4JIJ - chains P and A; structure by X-ray diffraction, 1.70 A resolution.

Chain P:
Protein: fluorogenic peptidic substrate (8MC)PLG(PHI)(DNW)AR(NH2)
Sequence (9 residues; each row starts with the number of its first residue):
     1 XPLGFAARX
Modified positions: 8MC ((7-methoxy-2-oxo-2H-chromen-4-yl)acetic acid) at position 1, NH2 (amino group) at position 9; Phe5 (iodo-phenylalanine; PHI); Ala6 (3-[(2,4-dinitrophenyl)amino]-l-alanine; DNW)

Chain A:
Protein: Matrix metalloproteinase-9
Source organism: Homo sapiens
Notes: EC 3.4.24.35
UniProtKB: P14780 (MMP9_HUMAN); the construct lacks a stretch of the UniProt sequence, so the offset changes along the chain: 107-216 = UniProt 107-216; 217-269 = UniProt 392-444
Sequence (164 residues; each row starts with the number of its first residue):
   106 GFQTFEGDLKWHHHNITYWIQNYSEDLPRAVIDDAFARAFALWSAVTPLT
   156 FTRVYSRDADIVIQFGVAEHGDGYPFDGKDGLLAHAFPPGPGIQGDAHFD
   206 DDELWSLGKGVGYSLFLVAAHAFGHALGLDHSSVPEALMYPMYRFTEGPP
   256 LHKDDVNGIRHLYG
Construct notes: engineered mutation Ala227 (Glu402 in P14780)
Curated features (UniProtKB/Swiss-Prot):
  - binding site (Ca(2+)): Asp131, Asp165, Asp182, Gly183, Asp185, Leu187, Gly197, Gln199, Asp201, Asp205, Asp206, Glu208
  - binding site (Zn(2+)): His175, Asp177, His190, His203, His226, His230, His236
  - glycosylation (N-linked (GlcNAc...) asparagine): Asn120, Asn127
Metal / ion sites: Sr2+ site 1: Asp131, Asp206, Glu208 (together with s-1,2-propanediol); Sr2+ site 2: Asp165, Gly197, Gln199, Asp201; Zn2+ site 1: His175, Asp177, His190, His203; Ca2+: Asp182, Gly183, Asp185, Leu187, Asp205, Glu208; Zn2+ site 2: His226, His230, His236 (together with azide ion)
Residues lining bound ligands: s-1,2-propanediol (PGO): Asp131, Asp206, Asp207, Glu208, Leu209

Interface between chain P and chain A:
Residue-residue contacts (37; chain P residue first):
  8MC_1(P) with Gln108(A); Thr109(A); Phe110(A); Tyr179(A); Phe192(A); Ile198(A)
  Pro2(P) with Tyr179(A); His190(A); Ala191(A); Phe192(A)
  Leu3(P) with His190(A); Ala191(A), hydrogen bond (backbone-backbone); His230(A); Asp235(A)
  Gly4(P) with Leu187(A); Ala189(A); His190(A); His236(A), hydrogen bond (backbone-side chain)
  Phe5(P) with Leu187(A); Leu188(A), hydrogen bond (backbone-backbone); Ala189(A), hydrogen bond (backbone-backbone); Val223(A); His226(A); Tyr245(A); Pro246(A); Met247(A); Tyr248(A)
  Ala6(P) with Asp182(A); Gly186(A); Leu187(A); Pro246(A), hydrogen bond (backbone-backbone); Met247(A); Tyr248(A), hydrogen bond (backbone-backbone)
  Ala7(P) with Gly186(A), hydrogen bond (backbone-backbone); Leu188(A), hydrophobic; Tyr218(A)
  Arg8(P) with Met247(A)
Interface residues without a listed pair, chain A (28 interface residues in all): Gln199, Leu222, Leu234, Leu243, Arg249

Summary:
8 residues of chain P and 28 residues of chain A are in contact; the contacts include 7 hydrogen bonds. Among
the polar pairs are Gly4(P)-His236(A), Leu3(P)-Ala191(A) and Phe5(P)-Leu188(A). Bound to chain A:
s-1,2-propanediol.
Here chain P is fluorogenic peptidic substrate (8MC)PLG(PHI)(DNW)AR(NH2) and chain A is Matrix
metalloproteinase-9 (Homo sapiens). Entry 4JIJ (Crystal structure of an inactive mutant of MMP-9 catalytic
domain in complex with a fluorogenic synthetic ...) was determined by X-ray diffraction together with 4JQG
from the same study.
